Entry 6L3X (X-ray diffraction, 2.31 A resolution); this record covers chains F and G of the 14 polymer chains in the assembly.

[Chain F (and G)]
Protein: ATP-dependent Clp protease proteolytic subunit
From: Staphylococcus aureus RF122
Notes: EC 3.4.21.92; chain G of this document is another copy of the same molecule, construct and numbering; everything in this record applies to it too
Reference sequence: Q2YSF8 (CLPP_STAAB); numbering as in UniProt (aligned over 19-195)
Amino-acid sequence (177 residues; numbered 19 to 195; the number before each row is that of its first residue):
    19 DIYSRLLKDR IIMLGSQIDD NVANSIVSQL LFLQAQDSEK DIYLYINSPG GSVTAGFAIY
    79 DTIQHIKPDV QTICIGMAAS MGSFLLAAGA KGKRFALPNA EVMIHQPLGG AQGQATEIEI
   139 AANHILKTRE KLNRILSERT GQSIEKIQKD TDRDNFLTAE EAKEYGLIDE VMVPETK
Curated features (UniProtKB/Swiss-Prot):
  - active site: S98 (Nucleophile), H123
Ligand contacts: E4U ([(1R)-1-[[(2S)-2-[[2,5-bis(chloranyl)phenyl]carbonylamino]-3-(1H-indol-3-yl)propanoyl]amino]-3-methyl-butyl]boronic acid): P67, G68, G69, S70, V71, S98, M99, H123, Q124, P125, L126, G127, G128, I143, L150

[Chain F / chain G interface]
Residue-residue contacts (49):
  I20(F) - S46(G)
  I20(F) - F50(G)  hydrophobic
  Y21(F) - N42(G)  hydrogen bond
  Y21(F) - S43(G)  hydrogen bond (side chain-backbone)
  Y21(F) - S46(G)
  R23(F) - F50(G)
  L24(F) - S46(G)
  L24(F) - F50(G)  hydrophobic
  M31(F) - N42(G)
  M31(F) - V45(G)  hydrophobic
  M31(F) - S46(G)
  G33(F) - D38(G)
  G33(F) - N42(G)
  Y63(F) - L49(G)
  N65(F) - D38(G)  hydrogen bond
  N65(F) - A76(G)
  P67(F) - D38(G)
  I93(F) - V45(G)  hydrophobic
  I93(F) - A76(G)  hydrophobic
  G94(F) - T72(G)
  G94(F) - A76(G)
  M95(F) - D38(G)
  M95(F) - T72(G)
  L115(F) - D79(G)
  L115(F) - H83(G)
  P116(F) - D79(G)
  N117(F) - F75(G)
  N117(F) - Y78(G)
  N117(F) - D79(G)  hydrogen bond (backbone-side chain)
  N117(F) - K149(G)  hydrogen bond (backbone-side chain)
  N117(F) - I153(G)
  A118(F) - D79(G)
  E119(F) - H142(G)  salt bridge
  R171(F) - Q132(G)  hydrogen bond
  R171(F) - T134(G)  hydrogen bond
  R171(F) - E135(G)  salt bridge
  R171(F) - I138(G)
  F174(F) - H142(G)
  M190(F) - H83(G)
  V191(F) - H83(G)  hydrogen bond (backbone-side chain)
  P192(F) - Q82(G)
  P192(F) - H83(G)
  E193(F) - H83(G)
  E193(F) - K85(G)
  T194(F) - H83(G)  hydrogen bond (backbone-side chain)
  K195(F) - Q52(G)
  K195(F) - S56(G)
  K195(F) - H83(G)
  K195(F) - K85(G)
Other interface residues (no listed pair), chain F (28 interface residues in all): D27, D172, E179
Other interface residues (no listed pair), chain G (29 interface residues in all): L25, N39, Q47, A53, K145

[Overview]
28 residues of chain F and 29 residues of chain G are in contact; the contacts include 9 hydrogen bonds and 2
salt bridges. Polar contacts include E119(F)-H142(G), R171(F)-E135(G) and Y21(F)-N42(G). Chain F binds
compound E4U.
Both chains are ATP-dependent Clp protease proteolytic subunit (Staphylococcus aureus RF122). Entry 6L3X
(Discovery of novel peptidomimetic boronate ClpP inhibitors with noncanonical enzyme mechanism as potent
virulence blockers in ...) was determined by X-ray diffraction, deposited together with 6L40.
